PDB entry 4X47 | X-ray diffraction, 2.00 A resolution | chain A

== Chain A ==
Molecule: Anhydrosialidase
From: Ruminococcus gnavus ATCC 29149
Notes: EC 3.2.1.18
UniProtKB: V8BWT1 (V8BWT1_RUMGN); numbering as in UniProt (aligned over 243-723)
Amino-acid sequence (489 residues; each row starts with the number of its first residue):
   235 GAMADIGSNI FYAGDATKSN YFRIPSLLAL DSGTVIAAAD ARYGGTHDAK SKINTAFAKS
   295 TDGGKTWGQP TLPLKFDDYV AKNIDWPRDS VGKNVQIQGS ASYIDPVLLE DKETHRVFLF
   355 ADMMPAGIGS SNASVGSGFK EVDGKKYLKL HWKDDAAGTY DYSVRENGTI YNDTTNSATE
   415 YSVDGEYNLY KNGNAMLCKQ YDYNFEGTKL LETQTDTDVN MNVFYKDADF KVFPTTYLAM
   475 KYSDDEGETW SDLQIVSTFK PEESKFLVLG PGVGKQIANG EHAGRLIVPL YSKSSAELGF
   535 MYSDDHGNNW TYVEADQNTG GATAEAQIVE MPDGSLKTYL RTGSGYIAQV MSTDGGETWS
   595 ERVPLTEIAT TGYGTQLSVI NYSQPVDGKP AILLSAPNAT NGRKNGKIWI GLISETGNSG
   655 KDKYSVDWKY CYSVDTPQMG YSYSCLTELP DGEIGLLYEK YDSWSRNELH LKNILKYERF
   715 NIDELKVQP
Sequence notes: expression tag (235-242)
Ligand contacts: 2-deoxy-2,3-dehydro-N-acetyl-neuraminic acid (DAN): R257, I258, R276, D282, I338, D339, D356, M358, S364, F500, Y525, T557, E559, R575, R637, Y677, S697, W698
What the authors report for this chain:
  - binding site for 2-deoxy-2,3-dehydro-N-acetyl-neuraminic acid: R276, D282, D339
  - catalytic residues: T557 (proposed by the authors, not directly observed)

== Overview ==
Ligands of chain A: 2-deoxy-2,3-dehydro-N-acetyl-neuraminic acid. The paper reports the catalytic residue
T557; a binding site for 2-deoxy-2,3-dehydro-N-acetyl-neuraminic acid at R276, D282 and D339.
Chain A is Anhydrosialidase (Ruminococcus gnavus ATCC 29149); the structure, Crystal structure of the
intramolecular trans-sialidase from Ruminococcus gnavus in complex with Neu5Ac2en, was determined by X-ray
diffraction, deposited together with 4X49, 4X4A and 4X6K.
